7YSG - chains J and P of the 16 polymer chains in the assembly; structure by electron microscopy, 3.18 A resolution.

Chain J:
Name: Immunoglobulin J chain
Organism: Homo sapiens
UniProt: P01591 (IGJ_HUMAN); residues 1-136 here correspond to UniProt positions 24-159 (UniProt number = residue number + 23)
Chain sequence (136 residues; each row starts with the number of its first residue):
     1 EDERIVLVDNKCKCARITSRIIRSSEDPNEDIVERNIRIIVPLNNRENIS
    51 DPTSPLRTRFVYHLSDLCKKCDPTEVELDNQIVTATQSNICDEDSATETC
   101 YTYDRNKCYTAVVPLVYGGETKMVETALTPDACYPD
Not modelled in the structure: 1-2, 70-97
Cystine bridges: C12-C100, C108-C133
Glycans and other covalent adducts: N-acetylglucosamine (NAG) linked to N48
Ligand contacts: N-acetylglucosamine (NAG; 2-acetamido-2-deoxy-beta-D-glucopyranose): R4, R20, I22, E34, N36
Curated features (UniProtKB/Swiss-Prot):
  - glycosylation: N48 (N-linked (GlcNAc...) (complex) asparagine)

Chain P:
Name: Secretory component
Organism: Homo sapiens
UniProt: P01833 (PIGR_HUMAN); residues 1-541 here correspond to UniProt positions 19-559 (UniProt number = residue number + 18)
Chain sequence (541 residues; row label = number of the first residue in the row):
     1 KSPIFGPEEVNSVEGNSVSITCYYPPTSVNRHTRKYWCRQGARGGCITLI
    51 SSEGYVSSKYAGRANLTNFPENGTFVVNIAQLSQDDSGRYKCGLGINSRG
   101 LSFDVSLEVSQGPGLLNDTKVYTVDLGRTVTINCPFKTENAQKRKSLYKQ
   151 IGLYPVLVIDSSGYVNPNYTGRIRLDIQGTGQLLFSVVINQLRLSDAGQY
   201 LCQAGDDSNSNKKNADLQVLKPEPELVYEDLRGSVTFHCALGPEVANVAK
   251 FLCRQSSGENCDVVVNTLGKRAPAFEGRILLNPQDKDGSFSVVITGLRKE
   301 DAGRYLCGAHSDGQLQEGSPIQAWQLFVNEESTIPRSPTVVKGVAGGSVA
   351 VLCPYNRKESKSIKYWCLWEGAQNGRCPLLVDSEGWVKAQYEGRLSLLEE
   401 PGNGTFTVILNQLTSRDAGFYWCLTNGDTLWRTTVEIKIIEGEPNLKVPG
   451 NVTAVLGETLKVPCHFPCKFSSYEKYWCKWNNTGCQALPSQDEGPSKAFV
   501 NCDENSRLVSLTLNLVTRADEGWYWCGVKQGHFYGETAAVY
Not modelled in the structure: 113-119, 177-184, 205-209, 452-461, 498-505, 514-521
Cystine bridges: C22-C92, C38-C46, C134-C202, C239-C307, C253-C261, C353-C423, C367-C377, C464-C526, C478-C485
Curated features (UniProtKB/Swiss-Prot):
  - glycosylation (N-linked (GlcNAc...) asparagine): N65, N72, N117, N168, N403, N451 (complex), N481

How chain J and chain P interact:
Residue-residue contacts (11; chain J residue first):
  R105(J) with V29(P); N30(P); L101(P)
  N106(J) with V29(P)
  D131(J) with V29(P); H32(P); T33(P)
  A132(J) with V29(P), hydrophobic
  Y134(J) with S28(P), hydrogen bond (backbone-side chain); H32(P)
  D136(J) with S28(P)
Other interface residues (no listed pair), chain J (7 interface residues in all): I40
Other interface residues (no listed pair), chain P (8 interface residues in all): R31, R99

Overview:
The interface between chain J and chain P involves 7 residues on one side and 8 on the other; the contacts
include 1 hydrogen bond. The hydrogen-bonded pair is Y134(J)-S28(P). Ligands of chain J: N-acetylglucosamine.
Covalently linked N-acetylglucosamine: at N48(J).
Here chain J is Immunoglobulin J chain and chain P is Secretory component, both from Homo sapiens. Entry 7YSG
(Cryo-EM structure of human FcmR bound to sIgM) was determined by electron microscopy together with 7YTC, 7YTD
and 7YTE from the same study.
